PDB entry 6XJX | electron microscopy, 4.60 A resolution (low resolution: residue-level contacts below are approximate; hydrogen-bond / salt-bridge calls are withheld) | chains B and Q of the 10 polymer chains in the assembly

# Chain B
Name: Essential MCU regulator, mitochondrial
From: Homo sapiens
UniProt: Q9H4I9 (EMRE_HUMAN); residues 1-107 here = UniProt positions 1-107
Sequence (107 residues; each row starts with the number of its first residue):
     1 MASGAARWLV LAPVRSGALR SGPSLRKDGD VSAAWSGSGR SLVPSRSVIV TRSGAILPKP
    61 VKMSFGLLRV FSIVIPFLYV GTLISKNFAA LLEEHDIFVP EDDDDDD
Not modelled in the structure: 1-47, 98-107
UniProt features mapped onto this chain:
  - motif: Gly81 to Ser85 (GXXXX[G/A/S])
  - mutagenesis: Pro58 (P58W: Abolished interaction with MCU), Lys59 (K59W: Abolished interaction with MCU), Pro60 (P60A/W: Abolished interaction with MCU), Leu67 to Val70 (Does not affect interaction with MCU), Gly81 (G81W: Abolishes calcium uptake into mitochondria), Leu83 (L83W: Promotes association with MCU, protecting SMDT1/EMRE from degradation by AFG3L2 and SP7), Ser85 (S85W: Abolishes calcium uptake into mitochondria. Promotes association with MCU, protecting SMDT1/EMRE from degradation by AFG3L2 and SP7), Glu101 to Asp107 (Abolishes regulation of calcium uptake into mitochondria)

# Chain Q
Name: Calcium uptake protein 1, mitochondrial
From: Homo sapiens
UniProt: Q9BPX6 (MICU1_HUMAN); residue numbers follow UniProt; this construct covers 1-476
Sequence (476 residues; each row starts with the number of its first residue):
     1 MFRLNSLSAL AELAVGSRWY HGGSQPIQIR RRLMMVAFLG ASAVTASTGL LWKRAHAESP
    61 PCVDNLKSDI GDKGKNKDEG DVCNHEKKTA DLAPHPEEKK KKRSGFRDRK VMEYENRIRA
   121 YSTPDKIFRY FATLKVISEP GEAEVFMTPE DFVRSITPNE KQPEHLGLDQ YIIKRFDGKK
   181 ISQEREKFAD EGSIFYTLGE CGLISFSDYI FLTTVLSTPQ RNFEIAFKMF DLNGDGEVDM
   241 EEFEQVQSII RSQTSMGMRH RDRPTTGNTL KSGLCSALTT YFFGADLKGK LTIKNFLEFQ
   301 RKLQHDVLKL EFERHDPVDG RITERQFGGM LLAYSGVQSK KLTAMQRQLK KHFKEGKGLT
   361 FQEVENFFTF LKNINDVDTA LSFYHMAGAS LDKVTMQQVA RTVAKVELSD HVCDVVFALF
   421 DCDGNGELSN KEFVSIMKQR LMRGLEKPKD MGFTRLMQAM WKCAQETAWD FALPKQ
Not modelled in the structure: 1-103, 471-476
UniProt features mapped onto this chain:
  - region: Lys99 to Lys110 (Polybasic region), Lys126 to Arg129 (K/R-ring), Arg259 to Arg263 (K/R-ring), Arg455 to Gln465 (C-helix region)
  - binding site (Ca(2+)): Asp231, Asn233, Asp235, Glu237, Glu242, Asp421, Asp423, Asn425, Glu427, Glu432
  - modified residue: Ser122 (Phosphoserine), Arg455 (Asymmetric dimethylarginine)
  - natural variant: Arg18 to Gln476 (deletion: In MPXPS), Arg129 to Gln476 (deletion: In MPXPS), Arg129 (R129P: In MPXPS; uncertain significance), Arg185 (deletion: In MPXPS)
  - mutagenesis: Lys99 to Arg103 (Abolishes interaction with EMRE/SMDT1), Lys99 to Lys102 (Abolishes interaction with EMRE/SMDT1 while maintaining interaction with MICU2), Phe106 (F106A: Slightly decreased ability to inhibit MCU channel activity in absence of calcium), Tyr114 (Y114A: Decreased ability to inhibit MCU channel activity in absence of calcium), Arg117 (R117A: Slightly decreased ability to inhibit MCU channel activity in absence of calcium), Arg119 (R119E: Impaired interaction with MCU; R119K: Does not affect interaction with MCU), Tyr121 (Y121A: Decreased ability to inhibit MCU channel activity in absence of calcium), Lys126 to Arg129 (Abolished ability to inhibit MCU channel activity in absence of calcium; when associated with 259-E--E-263), Lys126 (K126A: Abolished ability to inhibit MCU channel activity in absence of calcium; K126E: Abolished ability to inhibit MCU in absence of calcium), Arg129 (R129A: Decreased ability to inhibit MCU channel activity in absence of calcium), Arg154 (R154K: Does not affect interaction with MCU; R154Q: Impaired interaction with MCU), Arg221 (R221A: Abolishes homooligomerization), 14 further mutagenesis entries in UniProt

# Interface between chain B and chain Q
Residue-residue contacts (5):
  Leu92(B) - Gly452(Q)
  Leu92(B) - Phe453(Q)
  Leu92(B) - Leu456(Q)
  His95(B) - Ala459(Q)
  Asp96(B) - Arg455(Q)
Interface residues without a listed pair, chain B (4 interface residues in all): Phe88
Interface residues without a listed pair, chain Q (6 interface residues in all): Asp450

# Summary
4 residues of chain B and 6 residues of chain Q are in contact. Curated annotation (UniProt) lists 17
mutagenesis sites on chain B; 10 Ca2+-binding residues and 40 mutagenesis sites on chain Q.
Here chain B is Essential MCU regulator, mitochondrial and chain Q is Calcium uptake protein 1, mitochondrial,
both from Homo sapiens. Entry 6XJX (MCU holocomplex in Low-calcium blocking state) was determined by electron
microscopy together with 6XJV from the same study.
